8U9R - chains D and G of the 14 polymer chains in the assembly; structure by X-ray diffraction, 3.34 A resolution.

Chain D:
Name: DNA-directed RNA polymerase II subunit RPB4
From: Saccharomyces cerevisiae
UniProt: A0A6A5PTI6 (A0A6A5PTI6_YEASX); numbering as in UniProt (aligned over 1-221)
Chain sequence (221 residues; numbered 1 to 221; the number before each row is that of its first residue):
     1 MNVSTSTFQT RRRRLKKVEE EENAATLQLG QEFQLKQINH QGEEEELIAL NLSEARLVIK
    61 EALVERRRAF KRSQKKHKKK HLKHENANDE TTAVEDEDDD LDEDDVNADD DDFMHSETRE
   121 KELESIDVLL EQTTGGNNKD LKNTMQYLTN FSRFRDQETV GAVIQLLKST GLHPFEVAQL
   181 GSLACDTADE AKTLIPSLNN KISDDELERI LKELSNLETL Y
Not modelled in the structure: 1-2, 10-22, 74-117, 221

Chain G:
Name: DNA-directed RNA polymerase II subunit RPB7
From: Saccharomyces cerevisiae
UniProt: A0A6A5Q270 (A0A6A5Q270_YEASX); residues 1-171 here = UniProt positions 1-171
Chain sequence (171 residues; numbered 1 to 171; the number before each row is that of its first residue):
     1 MFFIKDLSLN ITLHPSFFGP RMKQYLKTKL LEEVEGSCTG KFGYILCVLD YDNIDIQRGR
    61 ILPTDGSAEF NVKYRAVVFK PFKGEVVDGT VVSCSQHGFE VQVGPMKVFV TKHLMPQDLT
   121 FNAGSNPPSY QSSEDVITIK SRIRVKIEGC ISQVSSIHAI GSIKEDYLGA I

Interface between chain D and chain G:
Pairs across the interface - 100 pairs, chain D then chain G:
  V3(D) - L9(G)
  V3(D) - N10(G)
  V3(D) - E33(G)
  S4(D) - L9(G)
  T5(D) - S8(G)
  T5(D) - L9(G)
  T5(D) - F42(G)
  T5(D) - Y74(G)
  S6(D) - L7(G)
  S6(D) - S8(G)  hydrogen bond (backbone-side chain)
  S6(D) - F42(G)
  T7(D) - K5(G)  hydrogen bond
  T7(D) - D6(G)
  T7(D) - L7(G)
  T7(D) - F42(G)
  F8(D) - K5(G)
  F8(D) - D6(G)
  Q9(D) - K5(G)  hydrogen bond
  N23(D) - K80(G)
  A24(D) - K83(G)
  A25(D) - F82(G)  hydrophobic
  A25(D) - K83(G)  hydrogen bond (backbone-backbone)
  A25(D) - G84(G)
  A25(D) - E85(G)
  L29(D) - F82(G)  hydrophobic
  E32(D) - K5(G)  salt bridge
  E32(D) - K41(G)
  E32(D) - F42(G)
  F33(D) - F3(G)  hydrophobic
  F33(D) - K41(G)
  F33(D) - F42(G)
  F33(D) - K80(G)
  Q37(D) - K5(G)
  Q37(D) - D6(G)
  I38(D) - D6(G)
  N39(D) - D6(G)
  N39(D) - R75(G)  hydrogen bond
  H40(D) - D6(G)
  H40(D) - L7(G)  hydrogen bond (side chain-backbone)
  H40(D) - K73(G)
  H40(D) - Y74(G)  hydrogen bond (side chain-backbone)
  E45(D) - D6(G)
  E45(D) - R75(G)  salt bridge
  L47(D) - F3(G)  hydrophobic
  I48(D) - F3(G)
  I48(D) - I4(G)  hydrogen bond (backbone-backbone)
  A49(D) - M1(G)
  L50(D) - M1(G)  hydrogen bond (backbone-backbone)
  L50(D) - F2(G)  hydrogen bond (backbone-backbone)
  L50(D) - I4(G)  hydrophobic
  L50(D) - V77(G)  hydrophobic
  L52(D) - F2(G)  hydrophobic
  V58(D) - L49(G)  hydrophobic
  V58(D) - V77(G)  hydrophobic
  A62(D) - L49(G)  hydrophobic
  R66(D) - L31(G)
  R66(D) - E35(G)  salt bridge
  R66(D) - V48(G)  hydrogen bond (side chain-backbone)
  R66(D) - Y51(G)
  A69(D) - D52(G)
  R72(D) - D52(G)  salt bridge
  S73(D) - Q24(G)
  N138(D) - E35(G)
  N138(D) - G36(G)
  D140(D) - G36(G)
  D140(D) - S37(G)
  D140(D) - Y44(G)
  D140(D) - L46(G)
  D140(D) - P105(G)
  L141(D) - L46(G)
  N143(D) - G104(G)
  T144(D) - F2(G)
  T144(D) - L46(G)
  T144(D) - P105(G)
  Y147(D) - D88(G)  hydrogen bond (side chain-backbone)
  Y147(D) - G89(G)
  Y147(D) - Q102(G)
  Y147(D) - V103(G)
  Y147(D) - G104(G)
  N150(D) - R142(G)
  F151(D) - G89(G)
  F151(D) - T90(G)
  F151(D) - R142(G)
  F175(D) - M1(G)  hydrophobic
  F175(D) - E85(G)
  A178(D) - M1(G)
  Q179(D) - M1(G)
  Q179(D) - V86(G)  hydrogen bond (side chain-backbone)
  L183(D) - V86(G)  hydrophobic
  L183(D) - D88(G)
  L183(D) - R144(G)
  A184(D) - R144(G)  hydrogen bond (backbone-side chain)
  D189(D) - Y167(G)
  E190(D) - R144(G)  salt bridge
  E190(D) - Y167(G)
  T193(D) - Y167(G)
  L194(D) - V86(G)
  L194(D) - R144(G)
  L194(D) - Y167(G)
  L194(D) - L168(G)  hydrophobic
Interface residues without a listed pair, chain D (57 interface residues in all): G30, A55, I59, F70, T134, K139, L148, S182, C185, T187, P196
Interface residues without a listed pair, chain G (55 interface residues in all): T12, R21, V34, T39, I45, C47, D50, V78, K107, D166

In short:
Chain D and chain G form an interface of 57 and 55 residues respectively, with 14 hydrogen bonds and 5 salt
bridges. Polar pairs include E32(D)-K5(G), E45(D)-R75(G) and R66(D)-E35(G).
Chain D is DNA-directed RNA polymerase II subunit RPB4 and chain G is DNA-directed RNA polymerase II subunit
RPB7, both from Saccharomyces cerevisiae; the structure, Structural basis of transcription: RNA polymerase II
substrate binding and metal coordination using a free-electron laser, was determined by X-ray diffraction
(same publication as 9BVT, 9BW0 and 8U9X).
